Entry 3MQ7 (X-ray diffraction, 2.28 A resolution); this record covers chains H and L of the 12 polymer chains in the assembly.

Chain H (and L):
Protein: Bone marrow stromal antigen 2
Organism: Homo sapiens
Notes: chain L of this document is another copy of the same molecule, construct and numbering; everything in this record applies to it too
Reference sequence: Q10589 (BST2_HUMAN); residue numbers follow UniProt; this construct covers 47-161
Chain sequence (121 residues; row label = number of the first residue in the row):
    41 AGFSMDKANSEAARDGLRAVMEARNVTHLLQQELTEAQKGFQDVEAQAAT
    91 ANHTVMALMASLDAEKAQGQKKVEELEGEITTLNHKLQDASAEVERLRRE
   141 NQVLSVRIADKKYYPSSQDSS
Unresolved in the structure: 41-50, 150-161
Sequence notes: expression tag (41-46); engineered mutation Ala53 (Cys in Q10589), Ala63 (Cys in Q10589), Ala91 (Cys in Q10589)
Modified positions: Mse45 (selenomethionine); Mse61, Mse96, Mse99 (selenomethionine; parent Met)

Interface between chain H and chain L:
Contacting residue pairs (12):
  Asn124(H) with Glu135(L)
  Leu127(H) with Arg139(L)
  Gln128(H) with Glu135(L); Arg138(L); Arg139(L); Gln142(L)
  Ser131(H) with Arg139(L), hydrogen bond
  Ala132(H) with Gln142(L)
  Glu135(H) with Val143(L)
  Arg139(H) with Val143(L), hydrogen bond (side chain-backbone); Val146(L); Arg147(L)
Also at the interface, not in a pair above, chain H (9 interface residues in all): Asp129, Arg136
Also at the interface, not in a pair above, chain L (8 interface residues in all): Leu144

Summary:
Chain H and chain L form an interface of 9 and 8 residues respectively, with 2 hydrogen bonds. Among the polar
pairs are Ser131(H)-Arg139(L) and Arg139(H)-Val143(L).
Both chains are Bone marrow stromal antigen 2 (Homo sapiens). Entry 3MQ7 (Crystal Structure of Ectodomain
Mutant of BST-2/Tetherin/CD317) was determined by X-ray diffraction together with 3MQ9, 3MQB and 3MQC from the
same study.
